Entry 6B2Z (electron microscopy, 3.60 A resolution); this record covers chains A and d of the 38 polymer chains in the assembly.

[Chain A]
Protein: ATP synthase protein 8
Organism: Saccharomyces cerevisiae (strain ATCC 204508 / S288c)
Reference sequence: P00856 (ATP8_YEAST); numbering as in UniProt (aligned over 1-48)
Chain sequence (48 residues; numbered 1 to 48; the number before each row is that of its first residue):
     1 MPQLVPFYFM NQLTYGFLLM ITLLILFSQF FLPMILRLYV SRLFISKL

[Chain d]
Protein: ATP synthase subunit d, mitochondrial
Organism: Saccharomyces cerevisiae (strain ATCC 204508 / S288c)
Reference sequence: P30902 (ATP7_YEAST); the construct has insertions or renumbered stretches relative to UniProt, so the offset changes along the chain: 1-122 = UniProt 2-123; 238-284 = UniProt 128-174
Chain sequence (173 residues; row label = number of the first residue in the row; note: 111 numbers in that range are skipped by the numbering (no residue carries them; nothing is unmodelled there)):
     1 SLAKSAANKL DWAKVISSLR ITGSTATQLS SFKKRNDEAR RQLLELQSQP TEVDFSHYRS
    61 VLKNTSVIDK IESYVKQYKP VKIDASKQLQ VIESFEKHAM TNAKETESLV SKELKDLQST
   121 LD
   175 N
   203 I
   229 QS
   238 ARPFDELTVD DLTKIKPEID AKVEEMVKKG KWDVPGYKDR FGNLNVM
Disordered / not traced: 1-120

[Chain A / chain d interface]
Contacting residue pairs (21; chain A residue first):
  Leu32(A) with Trp269(d), hydrophobic
  Leu36(A) with Val260(d), hydrophobic; Trp269(d), hydrophobic
  Arg37(A) with Val246(d), hydrogen bond (side chain-backbone); Asp247(d), salt bridge; Thr250(d), hydrogen bond
  Leu38(A) with Val246(d), hydrophobic
  Tyr39(A) with Val271(d), hydrophobic; Tyr274(d)
  Val40(A) with Val260(d), hydrophobic
  Ser41(A) with Leu249(d)
  Arg42(A) with Tyr274(d), hydrogen bond; Phe278(d)
  Leu43(A) with Val271(d), hydrophobic; Pro272(d); Gly273(d); Tyr274(d)
  Phe44(A) with Ile256(d), hydrophobic
  Ile45(A) with Leu249(d), hydrophobic
  Ser46(A) with Arg277(d), hydrogen bond
  Lys47(A) with Arg277(d)
Also at the interface, not in a pair above, chain A (15 interface residues in all): Ser28, Pro33
Also at the interface, not in a pair above, chain d (20 interface residues in all): Phe241, Leu244, Lys253, Glu255, Lys259, Met263, Lys268

[Overview]
The interface between chain A and chain d involves 15 residues on one side and 20 on the other; the contacts
include 4 hydrogen bonds and 1 salt bridge. Polar pairs include Arg37(A)-Asp247(d), Arg37(A)-Val246(d) and
Arg37(A)-Thr250(d).
Here chain A is ATP synthase protein 8 and chain d is ATP synthase subunit d, mitochondrial, both from
Saccharomyces cerevisiae (strain ATCC 204508 / S288c). Entry 6B2Z (Cryo-EM structure of the dimeric FO region
of yeast mitochondrial ATP synthase) was determined by electron microscopy (same publication as 6B8H).
